Entry 6FYW (X-ray diffraction, 2.20 A resolution); this record covers chains A and C of the 3 polymer chains in the assembly.

Chain A:
Name: Hemagglutinin
Organism: Influenza B virus (B/Brisbane/60/2008)
UniProt: C0LT35 (C0LT35_9INFB); the construct lacks a stretch of the UniProt sequence, so the offset changes along the chain: 1-163 = UniProt 16-178; 164-344 = UniProt 182-362
Amino-acid sequence (347 residues; each row starts with the number of its first residue; a row labelled like 163A-163C holds insertion residues (163A, then the next letters in order)):
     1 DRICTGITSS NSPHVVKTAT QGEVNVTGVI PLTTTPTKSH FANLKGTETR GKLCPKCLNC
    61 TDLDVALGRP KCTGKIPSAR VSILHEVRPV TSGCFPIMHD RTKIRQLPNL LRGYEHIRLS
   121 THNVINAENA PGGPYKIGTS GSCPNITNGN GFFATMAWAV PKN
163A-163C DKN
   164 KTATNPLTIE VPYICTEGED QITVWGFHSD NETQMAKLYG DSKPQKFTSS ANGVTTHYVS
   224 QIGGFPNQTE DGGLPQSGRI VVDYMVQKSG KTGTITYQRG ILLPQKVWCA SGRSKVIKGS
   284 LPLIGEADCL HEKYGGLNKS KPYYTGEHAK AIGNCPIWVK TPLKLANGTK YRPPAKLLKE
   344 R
Not modelled in the structure: 1-4, 338-344
Cystine bridges: Cys54-Cys57, Cys60-Cys72, Cys94-Cys143, Cys178-Cys272, Cys292-Cys318
Covalently attached groups: N-acetylglucosamine (NAG) linked to Asn25, Asn145, Asn194, Asn230, Asn301, Asn330
Reported in the primary citation:
  - post-translational modification sites: Asn301, Asn330

Chain C:
Name: Single domain antibody SD83
Organism: Lama glama
Notes: antibody fragment or engineered binder
Amino-acid sequence (129 residues; row label = number of the first residue in the row; a row labelled like 82A-82C holds insertion residues (82A, then the next letters in order)):
     1 EVQLVESGGG LVQPGGSLRL SCAATGFTLE NKAIGWFRQT PGSEREGVLC IS
   52A K
    53 SGSWTYYTDS MRGRFTISRD NAENTVYLQM
82A-82C DSL
    83 KPEDTAVYYC ATTTAGGG
100A-100L LCWDGTTFSRLA
   101 SSWGQGTQVT VSS
Cystine bridges: Cys22-Cys92, Cys50-Cys100B

How chain A and chain C interact:
Residue-residue contacts (17; chain A residue first):
  Ile30(A) with Thr100G(C)
  Pro31(A) with Trp100C(C)
  Lys45(A) with Ser53(C), hydrogen bond (side chain-backbone)
  Asp291(A) with Ser53(C), hydrogen bond; Ser55(C), hydrogen bond
  Asn301(A) with Ser55(C); Trp56(C), hydrogen bond (side chain-backbone)
  Lys302(A) with Leu100A(C)
  Ser303(A) with Thr57(C), hydrogen bond; Leu100A(C); Cys100B(C); Trp100C(C), hydrogen bond (backbone-backbone)
  Lys304(A) with Leu100A(C); Trp100C(C); Asp100D(C), salt bridge
  Pro305(A) with Leu100A(C); Trp100C(C)
Also at the interface, not in a pair above, chain A (10 interface residues in all): Leu32
Also at the interface, not in a pair above, chain C (11 interface residues in all): Ser52, Gly54
The authors on this interface:
  - epitope / paratope residues, chain A: Ile30(A), Lys45(A), Asp291(A), Asn301(A), Pro305(A)

Summary:
Chain A and chain C form an interface of 10 and 11 residues respectively; the contacts include 6 hydrogen
bonds and 1 salt bridge. Polar contacts include Lys304(A)-Asp100D(C), Lys45(A)-Ser53(C) and
Asp291(A)-Ser53(C). From the paper: epitope/paratope residues Ile30(A), Lys45(A) and Asp291(A) among others;
modification sites Asn301(A) and Asn330(A).
Here chain A is Hemagglutinin (Influenza B virus (B/Brisbane/60/2008)) and chain C is Single domain antibody
SD83 (Lama glama). Entry 6FYW (Structure of B/Brisbane/60/2008 Influenza Hemagglutinin in complex with SD83)
was determined by X-ray diffraction together with 6CNV, 6FYT and 6FYU from the same study.
